Entry 5SY2 (X-ray diffraction, 2.25 A resolution); this record covers chain A.

# Chain A
Molecule: Renin
From: Homo sapiens
Notes: EC 3.4.23.15
UniProtKB: P00797 (RENI_HUMAN); residues 1-340 here correspond to UniProt positions 67-406 (UniProt number = residue number + 66)
Amino-acid sequence (340 residues; numbered 1 to 340; the number before each row is that of its first residue):
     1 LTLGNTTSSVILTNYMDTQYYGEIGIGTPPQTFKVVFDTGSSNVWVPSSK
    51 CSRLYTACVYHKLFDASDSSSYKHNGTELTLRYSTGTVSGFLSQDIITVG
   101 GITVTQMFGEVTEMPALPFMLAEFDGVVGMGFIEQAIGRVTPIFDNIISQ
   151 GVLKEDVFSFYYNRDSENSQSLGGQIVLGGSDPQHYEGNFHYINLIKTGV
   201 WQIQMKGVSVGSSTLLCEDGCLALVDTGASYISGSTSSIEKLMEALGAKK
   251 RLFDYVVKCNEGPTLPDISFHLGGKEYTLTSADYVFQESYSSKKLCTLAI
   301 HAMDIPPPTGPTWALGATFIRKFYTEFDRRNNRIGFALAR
Not modelled in the structure: 1, 167-168, 212-213
Disulfide bonds: Cys51-Cys58, Cys217-Cys221, Cys259-Cys296
Ligand contacts:
  - 74V (N-ethyl-4-{[(furan-2-yl)methyl]amino}-2-methyl-N-[(3S)-piperidin-3-yl]pyrimidine-5-carboxamide): Thr18, Gln19, Tyr20, Val36, Asp38, Gly40, Ser41, Tyr83, Ser84, Thr85, Pro118, Leu121, Ala122, Phe124, Val127, Tyr162, Asp226, Thr227, Gly228, Ala229, Ser230, Ala317
  - N-acetylglucosamine (NAG; 2-acetamido-2-deoxy-beta-D-glucopyranose): His74, Asn75, Thr77

# Summary
Bound to chain A: N-acetylglucosamine and compound 74V.
Chain A is Renin (Homo sapiens); the structure, Structure-based design of a new series of
N-piperidin-3-ylpyrimidine-5-carboxamides as renin inhibitors, was determined by X-ray diffraction together
with 5KOQ, 5SXN, 5SY3 and 5SZ9 from the same study.
